Entry 1T8A (X-ray diffraction, 2.00 A resolution); this record covers chain A.

[Chain A]
Protein: Lysozyme
From: Enterobacteria phage T4
Notes: EC 3.2.1.17
UniProtKB: P00720 (LYS_BPT4); the construct has insertions or renumbered stretches relative to UniProt, so the offset changes along the chain: 1-39 = UniProt 1-39; 51-175 = UniProt 40-164
Chain sequence (175 residues; each row starts with the number of its first residue):
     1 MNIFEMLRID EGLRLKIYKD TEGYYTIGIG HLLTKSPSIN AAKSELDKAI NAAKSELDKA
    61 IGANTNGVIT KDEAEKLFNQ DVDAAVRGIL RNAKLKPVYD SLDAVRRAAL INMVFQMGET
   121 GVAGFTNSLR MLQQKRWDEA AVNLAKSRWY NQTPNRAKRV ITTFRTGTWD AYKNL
Differences from the reference sequence: engineered mutation Ile39 (Leu in P00720), Ala63 (Arg52 in P00720), Thr65 (Cys54 in P00720), Ala108 (Cys97 in P00720); insertion (40-50)
Small-molecule neighbours:
  - guanidine (GAI): Ile61, Ala63, Asn64, Thr65, Val68, Ile69, Glu73
  - 2-hydroxyethyl disulfide (HED): Phe4, Val82, Asp83, Val86
Curated features (UniProtKB/Swiss-Prot):
  - active site (Proton donor/acceptor): Glu11, Asp20
  - binding site (substrate): Leu32, Phe115, Ser128, Asn143
Reported in the primary citation:
  - mutagenesis - R63A (Tm change 6.1 degC): decreased stability
  - binding site for guanidine: Ala63
  - conformationally variable residues (order/disorder transition, register shift): Asn40 to Ile50, Asn51 to Thr65

[Overview]
Ligands of chain A: guanidine and 2-hydroxyethyl disulfide. UniProt lists active-site residues Glu11 and Asp20
and 4 substrate-binding residues. From the paper: a binding site for guanidine at Ala63; R63A reduces
stability.
Chain A is Lysozyme (Enterobacteria phage T4); the structure, USE OF SEQUENCE DUPLICATION TO ENGINEER A
LIGAND-TRIGGERED LONG-DISTANCE MOLECULAR SWITCH IN T4 Lysozyme, was determined by X-ray diffraction.
